PDB entry 1QCN | X-ray diffraction, 1.90 A resolution | chains A and B

[Chain A]
Molecule: Fumarylacetoacetate hydrolase
Source organism: Mus musculus
Notes: EC 3.7.1.2
Reference sequence: P35505 (FAAA_MOUSE); residue numbers follow UniProt; this construct covers 1-419
Amino-acid sequence (421 residues; row label = number of the first residue in the row; numbers below 1 keep their minus sign (Gly-1 is residue -1)):
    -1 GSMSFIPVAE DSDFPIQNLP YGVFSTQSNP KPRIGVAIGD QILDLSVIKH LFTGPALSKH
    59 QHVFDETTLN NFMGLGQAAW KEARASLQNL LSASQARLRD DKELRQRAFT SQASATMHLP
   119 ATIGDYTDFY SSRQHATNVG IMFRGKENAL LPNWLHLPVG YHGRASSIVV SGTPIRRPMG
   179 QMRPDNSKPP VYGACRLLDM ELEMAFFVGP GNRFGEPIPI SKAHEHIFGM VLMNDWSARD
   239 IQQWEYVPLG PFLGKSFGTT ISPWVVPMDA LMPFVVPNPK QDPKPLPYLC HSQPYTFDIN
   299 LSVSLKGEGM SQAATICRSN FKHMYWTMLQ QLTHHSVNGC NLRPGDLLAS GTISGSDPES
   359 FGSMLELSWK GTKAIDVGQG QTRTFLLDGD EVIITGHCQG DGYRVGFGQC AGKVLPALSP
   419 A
Not modelled in the structure: -1 to 0, 418-419
Sequence notes: cloning artifact (-1 to 0); modified residue (1, 71, 115, 140, 177, 180, 198, 202, 228, 231, 266, 270, 308, 322, 326, 362)
Modified residues: Mse1, Mse71, Mse115, Mse140, Mse177, Mse180, Mse198, Mse202, Mse228, Mse231, Mse266, Mse270, Mse308, Mse322, Mse326, Mse362 (selenomethionine; parent Met)
Metal / ion sites: Ca2+: Asp126, Glu199, Glu201, Asp233 (together with acetate ion); Ni2+: His222 (shared with Gly499(B) of chain B)
From the paper describing this entry:
  - Ca2+ coordination: Asp126, Glu199, Glu201, Asp233
  - Ca2+ coordination through a water molecule: Thr350
  - binding site for acetate ion: Arg142
  - self-association interface (contacts with another copy of this molecule): Leu149 to Tyr190, Pro249
  - mutagenesis - E201G: abolished catalytic activity
  - mutagenesis - E201G: unchanged stability
  - disease-associated variants - D233V (citing earlier work)
  - disease-associated variants - N16I, A134D, G158D, C193R, G207D, W234G, P249T, P261L, G337S, P342L, G369V (proposed by the authors, not directly observed)
  - disease-associated variants - D233V: decreased catalytic activity (proposed by the authors, not directly observed)
  - catalytic residues: His133, Arg142, Glu199, Arg237, Gln240, Lys253, Glu364 (proposed by the authors, not directly observed)
  - specificity-determining residues: Tyr128, Arg142, Tyr244 (proposed by the authors, not directly observed)

[Chain B]
Molecule: Fumarylacetoacetate hydrolase
Source organism: Mus musculus
Notes: EC 3.7.1.2
Reference sequence: P35505 (FAAA_MOUSE); residues 501-919 here correspond to UniProt positions 1-419 (UniProt number = residue number - 500)
Amino-acid sequence (421 residues; row label = number of the first residue in the row):
   499 GSMSFIPVAE DSDFPIQNLP YGVFSTQSNP KPRIGVAIGD QILDLSVIKH LFTGPALSKH
   559 QHVFDETTLN NFMGLGQAAW KEARASLQNL LSASQARLRD DKELRQRAFT SQASATMHLP
   619 ATIGDYTDFY SSRQHATNVG IMFRGKENAL LPNWLHLPVG YHGRASSIVV SGTPIRRPMG
   679 QMRPDNSKPP VYGACRLLDM ELEMAFFVGP GNRFGEPIPI SKAHEHIFGM VLMNDWSARD
   739 IQQWEYVPLG PFLGKSFGTT ISPWVVPMDA LMPFVVPNPK QDPKPLPYLC HSQPYTFDIN
   799 LSVSLKGEGM SQAATICRSN FKHMYWTMLQ QLTHHSVNGC NLRPGDLLAS GTISGSDPES
   859 FGSMLELSWK GTKAIDVGQG QTRTFLLDGD EVIITGHCQG DGYRVGFGQC AGKVLPALSP
   919 A
Not modelled in the structure: 919
Sequence notes: cloning artifact (499-500); modified residue (501, 571, 615, 640, 677, 680, 698, 702, 728, 731, 766, 770, 808, 822, 826, 862)
Modified residues: Mse501, Mse571, Mse615, Mse640, Mse677, Mse680, Mse698, Mse702, Mse728, Mse731, Mse766, Mse770, Mse808, Mse822, Mse826, Mse862 (selenomethionine; parent Met)
Metal / ion sites: Ni2+: Gly499 (shared with His222(A) of chain A); Ca2+: Asp626, Glu699, Glu701, Asp733 (together with acetate ion)

[Interface between chain A and chain B]
Pairs across the interface (123):
  Gly122(A) - Gly622(B)
  Asp123(A) - Arg662(B)  salt bridge
  Asp123(A) - Ala663(B)  hydrogen bond (side chain-backbone)
  Asp123(A) - Ser664(B)  hydrogen bond (side chain-backbone)
  Thr125(A) - Arg662(B)
  Thr125(A) - Phe750(B)
  Tyr128(A) - Leu747(B)  hydrophobic
  Leu149(A) - Val745(B)  hydrophobic
  Leu149(A) - Pro746(B)
  Pro150(A) - Trp742(B)
  Asn151(A) - Trp742(B)  hydrogen bond (side chain-backbone)
  Asn151(A) - Glu743(B)  hydrogen bond (side chain-backbone)
  Asn151(A) - Val745(B)  hydrogen bond (side chain-backbone)
  His154(A) - Gln679(B)  hydrogen bond (backbone-side chain)
  His154(A) - Pro688(B)
  His154(A) - Trp742(B)
  Leu155(A) - Gln679(B)
  Leu155(A) - Trp742(B)
  Gly158(A) - Phe750(B)
  Tyr159(A) - Leu747(B)
  Tyr159(A) - Phe750(B)  hydrophobic
  His160(A) - His660(B)
  His160(A) - Gly661(B)
  His160(A) - Arg662(B)
  His160(A) - Pro749(B)
  His160(A) - Phe750(B)
  His160(A) - Ser754(B)
  Gly161(A) - His660(B)
  Arg162(A) - Asp623(B)  salt bridge
  Arg162(A) - Thr625(B)
  Arg162(A) - His660(B)
  Arg162(A) - His833(B)  hydrogen bond
  Arg162(A) - Cys838(B)  hydrogen bond
  Arg162(A) - Asn839(B)  hydrogen bond (side chain-backbone)
  Arg162(A) - Leu840(B)
  Arg162(A) - Asp844(B)  salt bridge
  Ala163(A) - Asp623(B)  hydrogen bond (backbone-side chain)
  Ser164(A) - Asp623(B)  hydrogen bond (backbone-side chain)
  Ser164(A) - Asn839(B)  hydrogen bond
  Ser164(A) - Arg841(B)
  Ser165(A) - Phe712(B)
  Ser165(A) - Asn839(B)  hydrogen bond (backbone-side chain)
  Val167(A) - Phe712(B)  hydrophobic
  Pro172(A) - Phe712(B)
  Pro176(A) - Asn836(B)
  Mse177(A) - Val835(B)
  Mse177(A) - Asn836(B)
  Gln179(A) - His654(B)  hydrogen bond (side chain-backbone)
  Gln179(A) - Leu655(B)
  Gln179(A) - Leu784(B)
  Gln179(A) - Tyr786(B)  hydrogen bond
  Gln179(A) - Leu787(B)
  Pro188(A) - His654(B)
  Pro188(A) - Leu784(B)
  Val189(A) - Leu784(B)
  Tyr190(A) - Leu784(B)  hydrophobic
  Tyr190(A) - Tyr786(B)  hydrophobic
  Tyr190(A) - Val835(B)  hydrophobic
  Phe212(A) - Ser665(B)
  Phe212(A) - Val667(B)  hydrophobic
  Phe212(A) - Thr671(B)
  Phe212(A) - Pro672(B)
  Phe212(A) - Ile673(B)  hydrophobic
  Phe212(A) - Phe755(B)
  Pro215(A) - Leu916(B)
  Trp242(A) - Pro650(B)
  Trp242(A) - Asn651(B)  hydrogen bond (backbone-side chain)
  Trp242(A) - His654(B)
  Trp242(A) - Leu655(B)
  Glu243(A) - Asn651(B)  hydrogen bond (backbone-side chain)
  Tyr244(A) - Pro746(B)
  Val245(A) - Asn651(B)  hydrogen bond (backbone-side chain)
  Pro246(A) - Leu649(B)
  Pro246(A) - Tyr744(B)
  Leu247(A) - Tyr628(B)  hydrophobic
  Leu247(A) - Tyr659(B)
  Leu247(A) - Leu747(B)
  Leu247(A) - Gly748(B)
  Leu247(A) - Pro749(B)
  Gly248(A) - Leu747(B)
  Pro249(A) - His660(B)
  Pro249(A) - Leu747(B)
  Phe250(A) - Thr625(B)
  Phe250(A) - Gly658(B)
  Phe250(A) - Tyr659(B)  hydrophobic
  Phe250(A) - His660(B)
  Leu251(A) - His832(B)
  Leu251(A) - His833(B)
  Leu251(A) - Val835(B)  hydrophobic
  Leu251(A) - Asn836(B)  hydrogen bond (backbone-side chain)
  Ser254(A) - His660(B)
  Ser254(A) - Asn836(B)  hydrogen bond
  Ser254(A) - Cys838(B)
  Phe255(A) - Phe712(B)
  Phe255(A) - Asn836(B)
  Leu284(A) - Gln679(B)
  Leu284(A) - Pro688(B)
  Leu284(A) - Val689(B)
  Leu284(A) - Tyr690(B)
  Tyr286(A) - Gln679(B)  hydrogen bond
  Tyr286(A) - Tyr690(B)  hydrophobic
  Leu287(A) - Gln679(B)
  His332(A) - Leu751(B)
  His333(A) - Arg662(B)  hydrogen bond
  His333(A) - Phe750(B)
  His333(A) - Leu751(B)
  Val335(A) - Mse677(B)
  Val335(A) - Tyr690(B)  hydrophobic
  Val335(A) - Leu751(B)  hydrophobic
  Asn336(A) - Pro676(B)
  Asn336(A) - Mse677(B)
  Asn336(A) - Leu751(B)  hydrogen bond (side chain-backbone)
  Asn336(A) - Ser754(B)  hydrogen bond
  Asn336(A) - Phe755(B)
  Cys338(A) - Arg662(B)  hydrogen bond
  Cys338(A) - Ser754(B)
  Asn339(A) - Arg662(B)  hydrogen bond (backbone-side chain)
  Asn339(A) - Ser664(B)  hydrogen bond (backbone-side chain)
  Asn339(A) - Ser665(B)  hydrogen bond (side chain-backbone)
  Leu340(A) - Arg662(B)
  Arg341(A) - Ser664(B)
  Asp344(A) - Arg662(B)  salt bridge
  Leu416(A) - Gly713(B)
Interface residues without a listed pair, chain A (60 interface residues in all): Phe127, Val157, Thr171, Ile173, Gly178, Arg181, Gly213, Gly256
Interface residues without a listed pair, chain B (62 interface residues in all): Phe627, Val657, Arg674, Gly678, Arg681, Glu714, Pro715, Gly756

[Overview]
The interface between chain A and chain B involves 60 residues on one side and 62 on the other; the contacts
include 28 hydrogen bonds and 4 salt bridges. Among the polar pairs are Asp123(A)-Arg662(B),
Arg162(A)-Asp623(B) and Arg162(A)-Asp844(B). From the paper: catalytic residues His133(A), Arg142(A) and
Glu199(A) among others; E201G of chain A abolishes catalytic activity.
Chain A and chain B are both Fumarylacetoacetate hydrolase (Mus musculus); the structure, Crystal structure of
fumarylacetoacetate hydrolase, was determined by X-ray diffraction, deposited together with 1QQJ.
